PDB entry 6UDB | X-ray diffraction, 1.55 A resolution | chains A and C of the 4 polymer chains in the assembly

== Chain A (and C) ==
Name: Streptavidin
From: Streptomyces avidinii
Notes: chain C of this document is another copy of the same molecule, construct and numbering; everything in this record applies to it too
UniProt: P22629 (SAV_STRAV); residues 13-139 here correspond to UniProt positions 37-163 (UniProt number = residue number + 24)
Sequence (136 residues; each row starts with the number of its first residue):
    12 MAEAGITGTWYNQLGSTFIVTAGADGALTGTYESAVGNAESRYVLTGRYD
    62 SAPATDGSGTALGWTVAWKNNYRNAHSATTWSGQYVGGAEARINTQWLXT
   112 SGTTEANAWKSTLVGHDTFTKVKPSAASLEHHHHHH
Disordered / not traced: 12, 46, 136-147 (chain C: 12-14, 137-147)
Modified positions: DV7 (L-(7-hydroxycoumarin-4-yl)ethylglycine) at position 110
Differences from the reference sequence: initiating methionine (12); conflict DV7_110 (Leu134 in P22629); expression tag (140-147)
UniProt features mapped onto this chain:
  - motif: R59 to D61 (Cell attachment site)
  - binding site (biotin): Y43, Y54, W92, W108, W120

== Chain A / chain C interface ==
Residue-residue contacts - 88 pairs, chain A then chain C:
  V55(A) - R59(C)
  T57(A) - T57(C)  hydrogen bond
  T57(A) - G58(C)
  T57(A) - R59(C)
  G58(A) - T57(C)
  R59(A) - V55(C)
  R59(A) - T57(C)
  R59(A) - T76(C)
  R59(A) - A78(C)
  Y60(A) - A78(C)
  D61(A) - K80(C)
  D61(A) - N85(C)  hydrogen bond
  D61(A) - H87(C)  salt bridge
  S62(A) - K80(C)
  A63(A) - K80(C)
  A63(A) - N85(C)  hydrogen bond (backbone-side chain)
  A63(A) - H87(C)
  P64(A) - H87(C)
  A65(A) - H87(C)
  S69(A) - G113(C)
  S69(A) - T114(C)
  S69(A) - T115(C)
  G70(A) - G113(C)
  G70(A) - T114(C)  hydrogen bond (backbone-backbone)
  A72(A) - H87(C)
  A72(A) - S88(C)
  A72(A) - A89(C)
  A72(A) - T111(C)
  A72(A) - G113(C)
  L73(A) - A89(C)
  G74(A) - T76(C)  hydrogen bond (backbone-side chain)
  G74(A) - T91(C)
  W75(A) - T76(C)  hydrogen bond (backbone-side chain)
  T76(A) - R59(C)
  T76(A) - G74(C)
  T76(A) - W75(C)  hydrogen bond (side chain-backbone)
  A78(A) - R59(C)
  A78(A) - Y60(C)
  K80(A) - D61(C)
  K80(A) - S62(C)
  K80(A) - A63(C)
  N85(A) - D61(C)  hydrogen bond
  N85(A) - A63(C)  hydrogen bond (side chain-backbone)
  H87(A) - D61(C)  salt bridge
  H87(A) - A63(C)
  H87(A) - P64(C)
  H87(A) - A65(C)  hydrogen bond (side chain-backbone)
  H87(A) - A72(C)
  S88(A) - A72(C)
  A89(A) - A72(C)
  A89(A) - L73(C)
  A89(A) - S93(C)
  T91(A) - G74(C)
  T91(A) - T91(C)  hydrogen bond
  T91(A) - W92(C)
  T91(A) - S93(C)
  W92(A) - T91(C)
  S93(A) - A89(C)
  S93(A) - T91(C)
  S93(A) - L109(C)  hydrogen bond (side chain-backbone)
  S93(A) - DV7_110(C)
  S93(A) - T111(C)  hydrogen bond
  G94(A) - T111(C)  hydrogen bond (backbone-side chain)
  Q95(A) - S112(C)
  Q95(A) - G113(C)
  Q95(A) - T114(C)  hydrogen bond (side chain-backbone)
  Q95(A) - S122(C)
  Q107(A) - L109(C)
  Q107(A) - T123(C)  hydrogen bond
  L109(A) - S93(C)  hydrogen bond (backbone-side chain)
  L109(A) - Q107(C)
  L109(A) - L109(C)  hydrophobic
  DV7_110(A) - S93(C)
  T111(A) - A72(C)
  T111(A) - S93(C)  hydrogen bond
  T111(A) - G94(C)  hydrogen bond (side chain-backbone)
  S112(A) - Q95(C)
  G113(A) - S69(C)
  G113(A) - G70(C)
  G113(A) - Q95(C)
  T114(A) - S69(C)
  T114(A) - G70(C)  hydrogen bond (backbone-backbone)
  T114(A) - Q95(C)  hydrogen bond (backbone-side chain)
  T115(A) - S69(C)
  E116(A) - V97(C)
  E116(A) - N105(C)
  S122(A) - Q95(C)
  T123(A) - Q107(C)  hydrogen bond
Other interface residues (no listed pair), chain A (44 interface residues in all): D67, G68, V77, W108, A119
Other interface residues (no listed pair), chain C (44 interface residues in all): D67, G68, W108, A119

== Overview ==
Chain A and chain C each contribute 44 residues to their interface, with 22 hydrogen bonds and 2 salt bridges.
Polar contacts include D61(A)-H87(C), T57(A)-T57(C) and D61(A)-N85(C). From UniProt: 5 biotin-binding residues
on chain A.
Chain A and chain C are both Streptavidin (Streptomyces avidinii); the structure, Spectroscopic and structural
characterization of a genetically encoded direct sensor for protein-ligand interactions, was determined by
X-ray diffraction together with 6UD1, 6UD6, 6UDC and 6UC3 from the same study.
